Entry 6INO (X-ray diffraction, 3.05 A resolution); this record covers chain A.

# Chain A
Molecule: Macrophage mannose receptor 1
Organism: Homo sapiens
Reference sequence: P22897 (MRC1_HUMAN); numbering as in UniProt (aligned over 22-490)
Amino-acid sequence (475 residues; numbered 22 to 496; the number before each row is that of its first residue):
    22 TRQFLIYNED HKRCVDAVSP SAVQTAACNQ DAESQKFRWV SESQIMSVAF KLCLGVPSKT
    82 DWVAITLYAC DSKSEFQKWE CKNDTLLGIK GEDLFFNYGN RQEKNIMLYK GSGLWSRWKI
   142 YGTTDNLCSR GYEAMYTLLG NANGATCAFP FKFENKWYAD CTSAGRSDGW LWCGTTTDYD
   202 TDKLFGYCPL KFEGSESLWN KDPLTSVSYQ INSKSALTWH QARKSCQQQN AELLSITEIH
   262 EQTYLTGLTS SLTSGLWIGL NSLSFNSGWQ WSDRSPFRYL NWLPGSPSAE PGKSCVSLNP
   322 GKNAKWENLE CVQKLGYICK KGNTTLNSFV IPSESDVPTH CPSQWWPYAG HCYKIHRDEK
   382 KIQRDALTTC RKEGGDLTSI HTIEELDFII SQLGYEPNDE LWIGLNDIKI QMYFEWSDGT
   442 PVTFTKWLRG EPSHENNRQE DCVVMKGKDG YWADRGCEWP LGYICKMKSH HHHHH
Not modelled in the structure: 124-125, 187-188, 310-313, 345-359, 490-496
Differences from the reference sequence: expression tag (491-496)
Disulfide bonds: Cys35-Cys49, Cys74-Cys91, Cys102-Cys149, Cys168-Cys194, Cys182-Cys209, Cys247-Cys340, Cys316-Cys332, Cys362-Cys373, Cys391-Cys486, Cys463-Cys478
Curated features (UniProtKB/Swiss-Prot):
  - glycosylation (N-linked (GlcNAc...) asparagine): Asn104, Asn344
  - natural variant: Gly396 (G396S: Protective factor against leprosy)

# Summary
Chain A is Macrophage mannose receptor 1 (Homo sapiens); the structure, Crystal structure of the CysR-CTLD2
fragment of human MR at acidic pH (pH 4.6), was determined by X-ray diffraction, deposited together with 6INN,
6INU, 6INV and 6IOE.
